Entry 6I53 (electron microscopy, 3.20 A resolution); this record covers chains A and G of the 6 polymer chains in the assembly.

== Chain A ==
Molecule: Gamma-aminobutyric acid receptor subunit alpha-1
Organism: Homo sapiens
Reference sequence: P14867 (GBRA1_HUMAN); the construct has insertions or renumbered stretches relative to UniProt, so the offset changes along the chain: -34 to -8 = UniProt 1-27; 1-429 = UniProt 28-456
Amino-acid sequence (464 residues; each row starts with the number of its first residue; numbers below 1 keep their minus sign (Met-34 is residue -34)):
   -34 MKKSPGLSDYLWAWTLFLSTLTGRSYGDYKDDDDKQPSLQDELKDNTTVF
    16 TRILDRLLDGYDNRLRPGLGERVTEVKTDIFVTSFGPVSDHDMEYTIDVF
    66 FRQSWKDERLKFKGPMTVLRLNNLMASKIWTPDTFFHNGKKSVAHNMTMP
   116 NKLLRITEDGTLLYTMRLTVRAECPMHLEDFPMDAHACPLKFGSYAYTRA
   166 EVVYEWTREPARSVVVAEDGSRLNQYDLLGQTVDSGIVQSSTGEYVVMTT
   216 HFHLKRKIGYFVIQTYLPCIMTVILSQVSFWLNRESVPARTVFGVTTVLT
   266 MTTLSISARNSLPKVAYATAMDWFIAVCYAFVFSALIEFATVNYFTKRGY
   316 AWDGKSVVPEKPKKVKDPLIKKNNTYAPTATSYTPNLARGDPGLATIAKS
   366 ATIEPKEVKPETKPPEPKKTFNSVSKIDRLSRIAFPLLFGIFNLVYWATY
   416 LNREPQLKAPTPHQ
Not modelled in the structure: -34 to 9, 324-383, 419-429
Disulfides: Cys139-Cys153
Covalently attached groups: glycan linked to Asn111
Differences from the reference sequence: conflict Lys-33 (Arg2 in P14867), Tyr-25 (Cys10 in P14867), Thr-20 (Ile15 in P14867), Phe-18 (Leu17 in P14867); insertion (-7 to 0)
Ligand contacts: Megabody38 (PIO; [(2R)-2-octanoyloxy-3-[oxidanyl-[(1R,2R,3S,4R,5R,6S)-2,3,6-tris(oxidanyl)-4,5-diphosphonooxy-cyclohexyl]oxy-phosphoryl]oxy-propyl] octanoate): Arg249, Glu303, Thr306, Phe310, Lys312, Arg313, Phe386, Asn387, Ser388, Ser390, Lys391, Ile392, Leu395
From the paper describing this entry:
  - post-translational modification sites: Asn111
  - binding site for Megabody38: Arg249, Lys312, Arg313, Ser388, Ser390, Lys391

== Chain G ==
Molecule: Megabody38
Organism: Lama glama
Notes: antibody fragment or engineered binder
Amino-acid sequence (123 residues; numbered 1 to 123; the number before each row is that of its first residue):
     1 QVQLQESGGGLVQAGGSLRVSCAASGRTFTAYIMAWFRQAPGKEREFLAA
    51 MDQGRIQYYGDSVRGRFTISRDYAKNSVDLQLDGLRPEDTAVYYCAAGAG
   101 FWGLRTASSYHYWGQGTQVTVSS
Disulfides: Cys22-Cys95

== How chain A and chain G interact ==
Pairs across the interface (33):
  Pro140(A) - Gln53(G)
  His142(A) - Ala31(G)  hydrogen bond (side chain-backbone)
  His142(A) - Tyr32(G)  hydrogen bond
  His142(A) - Ala99(G)
  Glu144(A) - Arg27(G)  salt bridge
  Glu144(A) - Tyr32(G)
  Ala150(A) - Phe101(G)  hydrophobic
  His151(A) - Phe101(G)
  Ala152(A) - Gly100(G)
  Lys156(A) - Asp52(G)  salt bridge
  Lys156(A) - Ile56(G)
  Lys156(A) - Tyr58(G)
  Leu194(A) - Phe101(G)  hydrophobic
  Leu194(A) - Trp102(G)
  Thr197(A) - Gly103(G)
  Asp199(A) - Tyr58(G)
  Asp199(A) - Leu104(G)
  Asp199(A) - Arg105(G)  salt bridge
  Ser200(A) - Tyr58(G)
  Gly201(A) - Gln57(G)
  Ile202(A) - Arg55(G)
  Ile202(A) - Ile56(G)
  Ile202(A) - Gln57(G)  hydrogen bond (backbone-backbone)
  Val203(A) - Arg55(G)
  Val203(A) - Ile56(G)  hydrophobic
  Gln204(A) - Arg55(G)
  Thr214(A) - Tyr58(G)  hydrogen bond
  His216(A) - Leu104(G)
  His218(A) - Gly100(G)
  His218(A) - Phe101(G)
  His218(A) - Trp102(G)  hydrogen bond (side chain-backbone)
  His218(A) - Gly103(G)
  Leu219(A) - Phe101(G)
Interface residues without a listed pair, chain A (21 interface residues in all): Gly195, Val212
Interface residues without a listed pair, chain G (17 interface residues in all): Gly54

== Summary ==
21 residues of chain A and 17 residues of chain G are in contact, with 5 hydrogen bonds and 3 salt bridges.
Polar pairs include Glu144(A)-Arg27(G), Lys156(A)-Asp52(G) and Asp199(A)-Arg105(G). Bound to chain A:
Megabody38. The paper reports a binding site for Megabody38 at Arg249(A), Lys312(A) and Arg313(A) among
others; a modification site at Asn111(A).
Here chain A is Gamma-aminobutyric acid receptor subunit alpha-1 (Homo sapiens) and chain G is Megabody38
(Lama glama). Entry 6I53 (Cryo-EM structure of the human synaptic alpha1-beta3-gamma2 GABAA receptor in
complex with Megabody38 in a lipid ...) was determined by electron microscopy.
